PDB entry 7VEA | electron microscopy, 3.70 A resolution | chains aQ and aR of the 90 polymer chains in the assembly

Chain aQ:
Name: Allophycocyanin alpha chain
From: Thermosynechococcus vestitus BP-1
UniProtKB: P50030 (PHAA_THEEB); the author numbering skips numbers that UniProt does not, so the offset changes along the chain: 2-72 = UniProt 1-71; 75-150 = UniProt 72-147; 161-174 = UniProt 148-161
Chain sequence (161 residues; each row starts with the number of its first residue; note: 12 numbers in that range are skipped by the numbering (no residue carries them; nothing is unmodelled there)):
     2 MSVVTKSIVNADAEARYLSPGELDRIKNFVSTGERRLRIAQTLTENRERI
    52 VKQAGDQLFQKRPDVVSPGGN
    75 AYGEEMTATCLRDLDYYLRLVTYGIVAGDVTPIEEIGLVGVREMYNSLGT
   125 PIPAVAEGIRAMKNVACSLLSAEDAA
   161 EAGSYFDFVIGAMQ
Not modelled in the structure: 2
Glycans and other covalent adducts: phycocyanobilin (CYC) linked to Cys-84
Ligand contacts: phycocyanobilin (CYC): Leu-59, Val-66, Asn-72, Ala-75, Met-80, Thr-83, Arg-86, Asp-87, Leu-88, Tyr-90, Tyr-91, Leu-94, Ile-110, Met-118, Tyr-119, Leu-122, Thr-124, Pro-125, Ala-128, Val-129
Curated features (UniProtKB/Swiss-Prot):
  - binding site ((2R,3E)-phycocyanobilin): Cys-84
  - modified residue: Asn-72 (N4-methylasparagine)

Chain aR:
Name: Phycobilisome core component
From: Thermosynechococcus vestitus BP-1
UniProtKB: Q8DHC5 (Q8DHC5_THEEB); numbering as in UniProt (aligned over 1-169)
Chain sequence (169 residues; row label = number of the first residue in the row):
     1 MRDAVTTLIKNYDSTGRYLDRDAVDRLRSYFNSGAARVKAAAVINANAAA
    51 IVKEAASALFTEQPELIQPGGNAYTTRRYATCLRDMDYYLRYASYAIVAG
   101 DVDVLNERVLEGLRETYNSLGVPIGPTVRGIQIMKEIVRDRVAAAGIEDT
   151 GIVEQPFDYMCRQLSEVNI
Modified / non-standard residues: Asn-72 (N-methyl asparagine; MEN)
Glycans and other covalent adducts: phycocyanobilin (CYC) linked to Cys-82
Ligand contacts:
  - phycocyanobilin (CYC), molecule 1: Leu-59, Leu-66, Asn-72, Ala-73, Arg-77, Arg-78, Thr-81, Arg-84, Asp-85, Met-86, Tyr-88, Tyr-89, Tyr-92, Arg-108, Val-109, Leu-113, Thr-116, Tyr-117, Leu-120, Val-122, Pro-123, Pro-126, Thr-127
  - phycocyanobilin (CYC), molecule 2: Ile-67, Tyr-74, Thr-76, Tyr-79
Reported in the primary citation:
  - binding site for phycocyanobilin: Arg-77, Arg-78, Cys-82, Arg-84

How chain aQ and chain aR interact:
Pairs across the interface (67; chain aQ residue first):
  Ser-3(aQ) / Asp-3(aR)
  Ser-3(aQ) / Thr-6(aR)  hydrogen bond
  Val-5(aQ) / Tyr-30(aR)
  Val-5(aQ) / Val-98(aR)  hydrophobic
  Val-5(aQ) / Ala-99(aR)  hydrophobic
  Thr-6(aQ) / Arg-2(aR)
  Thr-6(aQ) / Asp-3(aR)
  Thr-6(aQ) / Thr-6(aR)
  Ile-9(aQ) / Met-1(aR)  hydrophobic
  Ile-9(aQ) / Tyr-95(aR)
  Ile-9(aQ) / Ala-99(aR)  hydrophobic
  Val-10(aQ) / Met-1(aR)  hydrophobic
  Ala-12(aQ) / Tyr-95(aR)  hydrogen bond (backbone-side chain)
  Asp-13(aQ) / Arg-91(aR)  salt bridge
  Asp-13(aQ) / Tyr-92(aR)  hydrogen bond
  Asp-13(aQ) / Tyr-95(aR)
  Asp-13(aQ) / Arg-108(aR)  salt bridge
  Ala-16(aQ) / Arg-91(aR)
  Arg-17(aQ) / Arg-91(aR)
  Arg-17(aQ) / Tyr-95(aR)  hydrogen bond (backbone-side chain)
  Tyr-18(aQ) / Asn-45(aR)
  Tyr-18(aQ) / Ala-48(aR)
  Tyr-18(aQ) / Asp-87(aR)  hydrogen bond (side chain-backbone)
  Tyr-18(aQ) / Leu-90(aR)
  Tyr-18(aQ) / Arg-91(aR)  hydrogen bond (side chain-backbone)
  Tyr-18(aQ) / Ser-94(aR)
  Tyr-18(aQ) / Tyr-95(aR)
  Leu-19(aQ) / Asn-45(aR)  hydrogen bond (backbone-side chain)
  Leu-19(aQ) / Tyr-95(aR)
  Leu-19(aQ) / Val-98(aR)  hydrophobic
  Leu-24(aQ) / Val-38(aR)
  Leu-24(aQ) / Ala-42(aR)  hydrophobic
  Leu-24(aQ) / Asn-45(aR)
  Leu-24(aQ) / Val-98(aR)  hydrophobic
  Ile-27(aQ) / Val-38(aR)  hydrophobic
  Ile-27(aQ) / Val-98(aR)  hydrophobic
  Lys-28(aQ) / Lys-39(aR)
  Phe-30(aQ) / Phe-31(aR)  hydrophobic
  Val-31(aQ) / Phe-31(aR)
  Val-31(aQ) / Gly-34(aR)
  Gly-34(aQ) / Phe-31(aR)
  Glu-35(aQ) / Arg-28(aR)  salt bridge
  Glu-35(aQ) / Asn-32(aR)
  Leu-38(aQ) / Leu-27(aR)  hydrophobic
  Leu-38(aQ) / Arg-28(aR)
  Leu-38(aQ) / Phe-31(aR)  hydrophobic
  Gln-42(aQ) / Val-24(aR)
  Thr-45(aQ) / Tyr-18(aR)
  Thr-45(aQ) / Leu-19(aR)
  Arg-48(aQ) / Tyr-18(aR)
  Asp-89(aQ) / Tyr-18(aR)  hydrogen bond
  Leu-92(aQ) / Tyr-18(aR)
  Arg-93(aQ) / Asp-13(aR)  salt bridge
  Arg-93(aQ) / Gly-16(aR)
  Arg-93(aQ) / Arg-17(aR)
  Arg-93(aQ) / Tyr-18(aR)
  Tyr-97(aQ) / Ile-9(aR)
  Tyr-97(aQ) / Tyr-12(aR)  hydrogen bond (side chain-backbone)
  Tyr-97(aQ) / Asp-13(aR)  hydrogen bond (side chain-backbone)
  Tyr-97(aQ) / Arg-17(aR)  hydrogen bond (side chain-backbone)
  Tyr-97(aQ) / Leu-19(aR)  hydrophobic
  Val-100(aQ) / Val-5(aR)  hydrophobic
  Val-100(aQ) / Leu-19(aR)  hydrophobic
  Val-100(aQ) / Leu-27(aR)  hydrophobic
  Ala-101(aQ) / Val-5(aR)  hydrophobic
  Ala-101(aQ) / Ile-9(aR)  hydrophobic
  Ile-110(aQ) / Asp-13(aR)
Other interface residues (no listed pair), chain aQ (32 interface residues in all): Leu-94, Thr-96, Pro-106
Other interface residues (no listed pair), chain aR (37 interface residues in all): Ala-35, Ala-41, Ile-44, Val-104

Overview:
32 residues of chain aQ face 37 of chain aR across their interface, with 11 hydrogen bonds and 4 salt bridges.
Polar pairs include Asp-13(aQ)/Arg-91(aR), Asp-13(aQ)/Arg-108(aR) and Glu-35(aQ)/Arg-28(aR). Chain aR binds
phycocyanobilin. Covalently linked phycocyanobilin: at Cys-84(aQ). The paper reports a binding site for
phycocyanobilin at Arg-77(aR), Arg-78(aR) and Cys-82(aR) among others.
Here chain aQ is Allophycocyanin alpha chain and chain aR is Phycobilisome core component, both from
Thermosynechococcus vestitus BP-1. Entry 7VEA (Pentacylindrical allophycocyanin core from Thermosynechococcus
vulcanus) was determined by electron microscopy.
